4LCC - chains C and B of the 3 polymer chains in the assembly; structure by X-ray diffraction, 3.26 A resolution.

== Chain C ==
Molecule: Beta-2-microglobulin, MHC class I-related protein
Source organism: Bos taurus
Notes: fragment: P01888 residues 21-118, C1ITJ8 residues 19-295
UniProt: chimeric construct of C1ITJ8, P01888: residues 114-390 from C1ITJ8 (C1ITJ8_BOVIN) positions 19-295 (UniProt number = residue number - 95); residues 1-98 from P01888 positions 21-118 (UniProt number = residue number + 20)
Amino-acid sequence (392 residues; row label = number of the first residue in the row):
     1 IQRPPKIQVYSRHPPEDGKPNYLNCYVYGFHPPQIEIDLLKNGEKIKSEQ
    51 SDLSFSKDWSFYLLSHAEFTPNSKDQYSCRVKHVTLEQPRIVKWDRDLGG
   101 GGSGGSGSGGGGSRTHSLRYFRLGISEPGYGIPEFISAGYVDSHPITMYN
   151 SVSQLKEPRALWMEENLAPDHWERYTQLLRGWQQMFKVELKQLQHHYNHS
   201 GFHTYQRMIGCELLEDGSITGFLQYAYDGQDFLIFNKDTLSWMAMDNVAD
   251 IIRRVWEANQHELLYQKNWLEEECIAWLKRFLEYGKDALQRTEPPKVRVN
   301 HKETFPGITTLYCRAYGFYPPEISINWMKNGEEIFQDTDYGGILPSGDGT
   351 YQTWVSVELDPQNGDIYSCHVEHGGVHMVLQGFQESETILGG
Not modelled in the structure: 15-19, 41-44, 68-69, 96-113, 128-131, 303-308, 360-363, 385-392
Disulfides: Cys25-Cys79, Cys211-Cys274, Cys313-Cys369
Differences from the reference sequence: engineered mutation Met185 (Ala90 in C1ITJ8), Gln260 (Arg165 in C1ITJ8), Leu264 (Gln169 in C1ITJ8); expression tag (391-392); linker (99-113)
Small-molecule neighbours: 1XL (1-deoxy-1-[6-(hydroxymethyl)-2,4-dioxo-3,4-dihydropteridin-8(2H)-yl]-D-arabinitol): Tyr120, Phe121, Arg122, Ser137, Lys156, Tyr175, Leu179, Trp182, Arg207, Ile209, Tyr265, Gln266, Trp269, Trp277
Swiss-Prot annotation at these positions:
  - region: Glu385 to Leu390 (Connecting peptide)
  - binding site (8-(9H-purin-6-yl)-2-oxa-8-azabicyclo[3.3.1]nona-3,6-diene-4,6-dicarbaldehyde): Tyr120, Arg122, Lys156, His171, Arg207
  - binding site (5-(2-oxoethylideneamino)-6-(D-ribitylamino)uracil): Arg122, Ser137, Lys156, Arg207, Tyr265, Gln266
  - binding site (5-(2-oxopropylideneamino)-6-(D-ribitylamino)uracil): Arg122, Ser137, Lys156, Arg207, Tyr265, Gln266
  - binding site (7-hydroxy-6-methyl-8-(1-D-ribityl)lumazine): Arg122, Ser137, Lys156, Arg207, Tyr265, Gln266
  - binding site (2-amino-4-oxopteridine-6-carbaldehyde): Lys156
  - binding site (pyridoxal): Lys156
  - glycosylation: Asn198 (N-linked (GlcNAc...) asparagine)

== Chain B ==
Molecule: Human MAIT TCR beta chain
Source organism: Homo sapiens
Notes: engineered mutation(s): S172C
Amino-acid sequence (253 residues; each row starts with the number of its first residue; numbers below 1 keep their minus sign (Met-1 is residue -1)):
    -1 MANAGVTQTPKFQVLKTGQSMTLQCAQDMNHNSMYWYRQDPGMGLRLIYY
    49 SASEGTTDKGEVPNGYNVSRLNKREFSLRLESAAPSQTSVYFCASSVWTG
    99 EGSGELFFGEGSRLTVLEDLKNVFPPEVAVFEPSEAEISHTQKATLVCLA
   149 TGFYPDHVELSWWVNGKEVHSGVCTDPQPLKEQPALNDSRYALSSRLRVS
   199 ATFWQNPRNHFRCQVQFYGLSENDEWTQDRAKPVTQIVSAEAWGRADSAA
   249 ALE
Not modelled in the structure: -1 to 1, 225-229, 245-251
Disulfides: Cys23-Cys91, Cys146-Cys211
From the paper describing this entry:
  - binding site for 1XL: Gly98, Glu99
  - conformationally variable residues (loop rearrangement): Gly98

== Interface between chain C and chain B ==
Residue-residue contacts - 11 pairs, chain C then chain B:
  Gln177(C) - Tyr48(B)
  Gln177(C) - Ala50(B)
  Gln177(C) - Thr54(B)  hydrogen bond
  Gln177(C) - Asp56(B)
  Arg180(C) - Thr54(B)  hydrogen bond
  Trp182(C) - Gly98(B)  hydrogen bond (side chain-backbone)
  Gln184(C) - Ser51(B)
  Met185(C) - Trp96(B)
  Glu262(C) - Glu99(B)
  Glu262(C) - Ser101(B)  hydrogen bond
  Tyr265(C) - Gly100(B)
Other interface residues (no listed pair), chain C (11 interface residues in all): Glu173, Leu178, Gly181, His261
Other interface residues (no listed pair), chain B (13 interface residues in all): Asn30, Thr55, Thr97
Interface features reported in the paper:
  - interface residues, chain B: Tyr48(B), Ala50(B), Thr54(B), Thr55(B), Asp56(B), Trp96(B), Thr97(B), Gly98(B), Glu99(B), Gly100(B), Ser101(B)

== Overview ==
11 residues of chain C face 13 of chain B across their interface, with 4 hydrogen bonds. Polar pairs include
Gln177(C)-Thr54(B), Arg180(C)-Thr54(B) and Trp182(C)-Gly98(B). Chain C binds compound 1XL. The paper reports a
binding site for 1XL at Gly98(B) and Glu99(B); interface residues Tyr48(B), Ala50(B) and Thr54(B) among
others.
Chain C is Beta-2-microglobulin, MHC class I-related protein (Bos taurus) and chain B is Human MAIT TCR beta
chain (Homo sapiens); the structure, Crystal structure of a human MAIT TCR in complex with a bacterial antigen
bound to humanized ..., was determined by X-ray diffraction (same publication as 4L8S and 4L9L).
